Entry 6ZC9 (X-ray diffraction, 1.90 A resolution); this record covers chains A and E of the 4 polymer chains in the assembly.

[Chain A]
Molecule: 14-3-3 protein gamma
From: Homo sapiens
Notes: engineered mutation(s): S235Stop
Reference sequence: P61981 (1433G_HUMAN); residue numbers follow UniProt; this construct covers 1-234
Amino-acid sequence (234 residues; each row starts with the number of its first residue):
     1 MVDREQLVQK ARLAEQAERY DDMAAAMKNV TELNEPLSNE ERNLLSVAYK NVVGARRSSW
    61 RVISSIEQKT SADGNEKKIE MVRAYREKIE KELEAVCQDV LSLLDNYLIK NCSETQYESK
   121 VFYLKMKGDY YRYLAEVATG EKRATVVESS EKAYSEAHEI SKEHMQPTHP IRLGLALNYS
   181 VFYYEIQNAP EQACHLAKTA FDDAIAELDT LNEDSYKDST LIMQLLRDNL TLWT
Unresolved in the structure: 1-2, 70-71
Curated features (UniProtKB/Swiss-Prot):
  - site (Interaction with phosphoserine on interacting protein): Arg-57, Arg-132
  - modified residue: Met-1 (N-acetylmethionine), Val-2 (N-acetylvaline), Ser-71 (Phosphoserine), Tyr-133 (Phosphotyrosine), Thr-145 (Phosphothreonine), Ser-215 (Phosphoserine), Thr-234 (Phosphothreonine)

[Chain E]
Molecule: E3 ubiquitin-protein ligase NEDD4-like
Notes: EC 2.3.2.26
Reference sequence: Q96PU5 (NED4L_HUMAN); numbering as in UniProt (aligned over 444-453)
Amino-acid sequence (10 residues; numbered 444 to 453; the number before each row is that of its first residue):
   444 PRSLSSPTVT
Unresolved in the structure: 451-453
Modified / non-standard residues: Ser-448 (phosphoserine; SEP)
Curated features (UniProtKB/Swiss-Prot):
  - modified residue (Phosphoserine): Ser-446, Ser-448, Ser-449
Reported in the primary citation:
  - post-translational modification sites: Ser-448

[Chain A / chain E interface]
Residue-residue contacts (24; chain A residue first):
  Lys-50(A) with Ser-448(E); Ser-449(E)
  Arg-57(A) with Ser-448(E)
  Arg-61(A) with Arg-445(E)
  Arg-132(A) with Ser-448(E)
  Tyr-133(A) with Ser-448(E)
  Gly-174(A) with Ser-449(E)
  Leu-177(A) with Leu-447(E); Ser-448(E); Ser-449(E)
  Asn-178(A) with Ser-448(E); Ser-449(E), hydrogen bond (side chain-backbone)
  Val-181(A) with Leu-447(E)
  Tyr-184(A) with Ser-446(E)
  Glu-185(A) with Ser-446(E), hydrogen bond
  Leu-225(A) with Leu-447(E), hydrophobic; Ser-448(E); Pro-450(E)
  Asn-229(A) with Ser-446(E); Leu-447(E), hydrogen bond (side chain-backbone)
  Leu-232(A) with Pro-444(E); Arg-445(E); Ser-446(E)
  Trp-233(A) with Ser-446(E), hydrogen bond
Also at the interface, not in a pair above, chain A (16 interface residues in all): Lys-125

[In short]
The interface between chain A and chain E involves 16 residues on one side and 7 on the other, with 4 hydrogen
bonds. Among the polar pairs are Asn-178(A)/Ser-449(E), Glu-185(A)/Ser-446(E) and Asn-229(A)/Leu-447(E). The
paper reports a modification site at Ser-448(E).
Chain A is 14-3-3 protein gamma (Homo sapiens) and chain E is E3 ubiquitin-protein ligase NEDD4-like; the
structure, Structure of 14-3-3 gamma in complex with Nedd4-2 14-3-3 binding motif Ser448, was determined by
X-ray diffraction together with 6ZBT and 7NMZ from the same study.
